Entry 8G84 (X-ray diffraction, 2.47 A resolution); this record covers chains A and B.

[Chain A (and B)]
Protein: Hydroxysteroid 17-beta dehydrogenase 13
Source organism: Canis lupus familiaris
Notes: chain B of this document is another copy of the same molecule, construct and numbering; everything in this record applies to it too
Reference sequence: A0A8C0PP93 (A0A8C0PP93_CANLF); residue numbers follow UniProt; this construct covers 2-300
Amino-acid sequence (315 residues; each row starts with the number of its first residue; numbering starts at 0):
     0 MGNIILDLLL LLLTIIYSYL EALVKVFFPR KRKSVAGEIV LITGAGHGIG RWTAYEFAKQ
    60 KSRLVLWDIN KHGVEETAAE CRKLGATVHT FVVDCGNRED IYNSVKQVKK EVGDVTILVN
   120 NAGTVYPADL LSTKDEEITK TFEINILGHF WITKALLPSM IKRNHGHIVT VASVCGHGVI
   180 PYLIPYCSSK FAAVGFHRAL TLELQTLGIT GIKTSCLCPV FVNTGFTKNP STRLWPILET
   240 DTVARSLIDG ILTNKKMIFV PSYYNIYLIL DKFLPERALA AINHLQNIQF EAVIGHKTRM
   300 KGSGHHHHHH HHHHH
Unresolved in the structure: 0-1, 299-314
Construct notes: initiating methionine (0); cloning artifact (1); expression tag (301-314)
Small-molecule neighbours: NAD (nicotinamide-adenine-dinucleotide): Gly43, Gly45, His46, Gly47, Ile48, Gly49, Asp67, Ile68, Asn69, Val92, Asp93, Cys94, Gly95, Asn120, Ala121, Gly122, Ile143, Val170, Ala171, Ser172, Tyr185, Lys189, Pro218, Val219, Phe220, Val221, Thr223, Phe225, Thr226
What the authors report for this chain:
  - catalytic residues: Ser172, Tyr185, Lys189 (citing earlier work)
  - binding site for NAD: Asp67, Asp93, Cys94, Ser172, Tyr185, Lys189, Pro218 to Thr239
  - specificity-determining residues: Gly45, Asp67
  - self-association interface (contacts with another copy of this molecule): Asp128 to Pro157, Gly175 to Gly207
  - mutagenesis - G177E/V178G, G177E/V178G/T205A/I293V: increased catalytic activity

[How chain A and chain B interact]
Residue-residue contacts - 94 pairs, chain A then chain B:
  Arg97(A) - Asp134(B)
  Tyr101(A) - Asp134(B)  hydrogen bond
  Asp128(A) - Glu202(B)
  Leu129(A) - Phe149(B)  hydrophobic
  Leu129(A) - Lys153(B)
  Leu129(A) - Leu156(B)  hydrophobic
  Leu129(A) - Glu202(B)  hydrogen bond (backbone-side chain)
  Leu130(A) - Lys153(B)
  Leu130(A) - Leu156(B)  hydrophobic
  Leu130(A) - Ile160(B)  hydrophobic
  Thr132(A) - Lys153(B)  hydrogen bond (backbone-side chain)
  Asp134(A) - Arg97(B)  salt bridge
  Asp134(A) - Tyr101(B)  hydrogen bond
  Asp134(A) - Trp150(B)
  Asp134(A) - Lys153(B)  salt bridge
  Ile137(A) - Trp150(B)  hydrophobic
  Ile137(A) - Lys153(B)
  Thr138(A) - Trp150(B)
  Phe141(A) - Ile145(B)  hydrophobic
  Phe141(A) - Leu146(B)  hydrophobic
  Phe141(A) - Phe149(B)  hydrophobic
  Ile145(A) - Phe141(B)  hydrophobic
  Ile145(A) - Ser187(B)
  Leu146(A) - Phe141(B)  hydrophobic
  Phe149(A) - Leu129(B)  hydrophobic
  Phe149(A) - Ile137(B)  hydrophobic
  Phe149(A) - Phe141(B)  hydrophobic
  Phe149(A) - Ile183(B)  hydrophobic
  Phe149(A) - Pro184(B)  hydrophobic
  Phe149(A) - Ser187(B)
  Trp150(A) - Asp134(B)
  Trp150(A) - Ile137(B)  hydrophobic
  Trp150(A) - Thr138(B)
  Lys153(A) - Leu129(B)
  Lys153(A) - Leu130(B)
  Lys153(A) - Thr132(B)  hydrogen bond (side chain-backbone)
  Lys153(A) - Asp134(B)  salt bridge
  Lys153(A) - Ile137(B)
  Leu156(A) - Leu129(B)  hydrophobic
  Pro157(A) - Leu130(B)  hydrophobic
  Ile160(A) - Leu130(B)  hydrophobic
  Val178(A) - Gly194(B)
  Val178(A) - Arg197(B)
  Val178(A) - Ala198(B)
  Val178(A) - Leu201(B)
  Pro180(A) - Leu201(B)
  Pro180(A) - Thr205(B)
  Tyr181(A) - Glu202(B)  hydrogen bond (backbone-side chain)
  Tyr181(A) - Thr205(B)
  Tyr181(A) - Leu206(B)
  Ile183(A) - Phe149(B)  hydrophobic
  Ile183(A) - Phe195(B)  hydrophobic
  Ile183(A) - Ala198(B)
  Ile183(A) - Leu199(B)  hydrophobic
  Ile183(A) - Glu202(B)
  Pro184(A) - Phe149(B)  hydrophobic
  Ser187(A) - Ile145(B)
  Ser187(A) - Phe149(B)
  Ser187(A) - Ala191(B)  hydrogen bond (side chain-backbone)
  Ser187(A) - Phe195(B)
  Phe190(A) - Phe190(B)
  Phe190(A) - Gly194(B)
  Phe190(A) - Arg197(B)
  Ala191(A) - Ser187(B)  hydrogen bond (backbone-side chain)
  Ala191(A) - Ala191(B)  hydrophobic
  Gly194(A) - Val178(B)
  Gly194(A) - Phe190(B)
  Phe195(A) - Ile183(B)  hydrophobic
  Phe195(A) - Ser187(B)
  Arg197(A) - His176(B)  hydrogen bond (side chain-backbone)
  Arg197(A) - Val178(B)
  Arg197(A) - Phe190(B)
  Ala198(A) - Val178(B)
  Ala198(A) - Ile183(B)  hydrophobic
  Leu199(A) - Ile183(B)  hydrophobic
  Leu201(A) - Val178(B)
  Leu201(A) - Pro180(B)
  Leu201(A) - Asn282(B)
  Glu202(A) - Asp128(B)
  Glu202(A) - Leu129(B)  hydrogen bond (side chain-backbone)
  Glu202(A) - Pro180(B)
  Glu202(A) - Tyr181(B)  hydrogen bond (side chain-backbone)
  Glu202(A) - Ile183(B)
  Thr205(A) - Pro180(B)
  Thr205(A) - Tyr181(B)
  Leu206(A) - Tyr181(B)
  Lys255(A) - Glu275(B)  salt bridge
  Asn264(A) - Lys271(B)  hydrogen bond
  Leu267(A) - Lys271(B)
  Lys271(A) - Asn264(B)  hydrogen bond
  Lys271(A) - Leu267(B)
  Phe272(A) - Phe272(B)  hydrophobic
  Glu275(A) - Lys255(B)  salt bridge
  Asn282(A) - Leu201(B)
Interface residues without a listed pair, chain A (52 interface residues in all): Ala127, Lys133, Glu135, Thr152, Ile179, Leu182, Cys186, Val193, Ile268, Ile293
Interface residues without a listed pair, chain B (54 interface residues in all): Ala127, Lys133, Thr152, Pro157, Gly177, Ile179, Leu182, Cys186, Val193, Gln204, Ile268, Ile293

[Summary]
52 residues of chain A face 54 of chain B across their interface; the contacts include 13 hydrogen bonds and 5
salt bridges. Polar contacts include Asp134(A)-Arg97(B), Asp134(A)-Lys153(B) and Lys255(A)-Glu275(B). Bound to
chain A: NAD. From the paper: catalytic residues Ser172(A), Tyr185(A) and Lys189(A); G177E/V178G and
G177E/V178G/T205A/I293V of chain A increase catalytic activity.
Both chains are Hydroxysteroid 17-beta dehydrogenase 13 (Canis lupus familiaris). Entry 8G84 (Crystal
structures of HSD17B13 complexes) was determined by X-ray diffraction (same publication as 8G89, 8G93 and
8G9V).
